5LGP - chains E and F of the 8 polymer chains in the assembly; structure by X-ray diffraction, 2.04 A resolution.

[Chain E (and F)]
Name: Polyadenylate-binding protein
Notes: chain F of this document is another copy of the same molecule, construct and numbering; everything in this record applies to it too
UniProtKB: A0A7J8EGA6 (A0A7J8EGA6_MOLMO); residues -7 to 5 here correspond to UniProt positions 447-459 (UniProt number = residue number + 454)
Chain sequence (15 residues; each row starts with the number of its first residue; numbers below 1 keep their minus sign (ACE-8 is residue -8)):
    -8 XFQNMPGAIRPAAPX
Disordered / not traced: -8 to -7 (chain F: fully traced)
Sequence notes: acetylation (-8); amidation (6)
Modified residues: ACE (acetyl group) at position -8; NH2 (amino group) at position 6
Covalent attachments: P1C3s (8ZB) linked to Arg1

[How chain E and chain F interact]
Contacting residue pairs (11; chain E residue first):
  Gln-6(E) - Ala3(F)
  Met-4(E) - Phe-7(F)  hydrophobic
  Pro-3(E) - Met-4(F)
  Pro-3(E) - Pro-3(F)
  Pro-3(E) - Gly-2(F)  hydrogen bond (backbone-backbone)
  Pro-3(E) - Ala-1(F)
  Gly-2(E) - Pro-3(F)
  Ala-1(E) - Phe-7(F)  hydrophobic
  Pro2(E) - Phe-7(F)  hydrophobic
  Ala3(E) - ACE_-8(F)
  Ala3(E) - Phe-7(F)
Also at the interface, not in a pair above, chain E (9 interface residues in all): Asn-5, Arg1
Also at the interface, not in a pair above, chain F (8 interface residues in all): Asn-5

[Summary]
Chain E and chain F form an interface of 9 and 8 residues respectively; the contacts include 1 hydrogen bond.
Its one hydrogen bond, Pro-3(E)-Gly-2(F), is backbone to backbone. Covalently linked P1C3s: at Arg1(E).
Chain E and chain F are both Polyadenylate-binding protein; the structure, Crystal structure of mouse CARM1 in
complex with ligand P1C3s, was determined by X-ray diffraction, deposited together with 5LGQ, 5LGR and 5LGS.
